8EP2 - chains A and F of the 60 polymer chains in the assembly; structure by electron microscopy, 2.37 A resolution.

== Chain A (and F) ==
Name: Capsid protein VP1
From: Aleutian mink disease virus
Notes: chain F of this document is another copy of the same molecule, construct and numbering; everything in this record applies to it too
UniProtKB: P24029 (CAPSD_ADVG); residues 1-647 here correspond to UniProt positions 44-690 (UniProt number = residue number + 43)
Chain sequence (647 residues; numbered 1 to 647; the number before each row is that of its first residue):
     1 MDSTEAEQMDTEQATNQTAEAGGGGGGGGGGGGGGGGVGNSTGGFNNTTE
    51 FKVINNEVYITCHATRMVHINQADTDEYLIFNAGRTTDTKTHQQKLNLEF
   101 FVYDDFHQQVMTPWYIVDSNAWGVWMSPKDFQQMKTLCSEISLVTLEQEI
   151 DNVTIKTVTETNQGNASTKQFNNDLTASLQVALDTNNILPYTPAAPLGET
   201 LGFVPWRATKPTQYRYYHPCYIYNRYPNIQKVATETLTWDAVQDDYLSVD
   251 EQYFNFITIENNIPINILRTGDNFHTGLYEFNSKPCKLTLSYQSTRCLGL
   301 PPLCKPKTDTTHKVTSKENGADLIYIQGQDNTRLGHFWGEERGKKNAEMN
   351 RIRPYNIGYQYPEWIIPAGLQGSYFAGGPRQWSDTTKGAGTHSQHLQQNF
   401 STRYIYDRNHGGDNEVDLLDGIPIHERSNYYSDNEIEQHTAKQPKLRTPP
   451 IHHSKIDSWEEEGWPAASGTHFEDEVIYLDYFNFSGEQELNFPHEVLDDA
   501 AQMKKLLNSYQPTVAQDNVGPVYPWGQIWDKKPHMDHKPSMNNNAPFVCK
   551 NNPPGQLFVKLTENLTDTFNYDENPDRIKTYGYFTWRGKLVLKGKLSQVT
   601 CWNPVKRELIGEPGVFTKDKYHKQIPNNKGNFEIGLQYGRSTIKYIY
Not modelled in the structure: 1-41, 420-449
From the paper describing this entry:
  - self-association interface (contacts with another copy of this molecule): Leu175, Leu506
  - conformationally variable residues (order/disorder transition): Asp420 to Pro449

== Chain A / chain F interface ==
Contacting residue pairs (59; chain A residue first):
  Val53(A) - Val53(F)  hydrophobic
  Val53(A) - Ile54(F)
  Ile54(A) - Val53(F)
  Ser127(A) - Trp602(F)
  Pro128(A) - Trp602(F)
  Pro128(A) - Pro604(F)
  Lys129(A) - Val599(F)  hydrogen bond (side chain-backbone)
  Lys129(A) - Cys601(F)
  Lys129(A) - Trp602(F)  hydrogen bond (backbone-backbone)
  Lys129(A) - Asn603(F)
  Gln132(A) - Pro604(F)
  Gln132(A) - Val605(F)  hydrogen bond (side chain-backbone)
  Thr136(A) - Thr136(F)
  Leu137(A) - Leu137(F)  hydrophobic
  Phe203(A) - Trp602(F)
  Pro205(A) - Trp602(F)
  Lys307(A) - Lys629(F)
  Thr308(A) - Lys629(F)  hydrogen bond (backbone-side chain)
  Thr310(A) - Asn628(F)
  Thr310(A) - Lys629(F)
  Thr311(A) - Asn627(F)
  Thr311(A) - Asn628(F)
  Thr311(A) - Lys629(F)
  His312(A) - Asn627(F)
  His312(A) - Asn628(F)  hydrogen bond (backbone-backbone)
  Lys313(A) - Asp619(F)  salt bridge
  Lys313(A) - Lys623(F)
  Thr315(A) - His622(F)
  Gly320(A) - Asn628(F)
  Val599(A) - Lys129(F)  hydrogen bond (backbone-side chain)
  Cys601(A) - Lys129(F)
  Trp602(A) - Ser127(F)
  Trp602(A) - Pro128(F)
  Trp602(A) - Lys129(F)  hydrogen bond (backbone-backbone)
  Trp602(A) - Phe203(F)
  Trp602(A) - Pro205(F)
  Trp602(A) - Phe632(F)
  Asn603(A) - Lys129(F)
  Asn603(A) - Tyr621(F)  hydrogen bond
  Pro604(A) - Pro128(F)
  Pro604(A) - Gln132(F)
  Pro604(A) - Tyr621(F)  hydrogen bond (backbone-side chain)
  Val605(A) - Gln132(F)  hydrogen bond (backbone-side chain)
  Asp619(A) - Lys313(F)  salt bridge
  Tyr621(A) - Asn603(F)  hydrogen bond
  Tyr621(A) - Pro604(F)  hydrogen bond (side chain-backbone)
  His622(A) - Thr315(F)
  Lys623(A) - Lys313(F)
  Asn627(A) - Thr311(F)
  Asn627(A) - His312(F)
  Asn628(A) - Thr310(F)
  Asn628(A) - Thr311(F)
  Asn628(A) - His312(F)  hydrogen bond (backbone-backbone)
  Asn628(A) - Gly320(F)
  Lys629(A) - Lys307(F)
  Lys629(A) - Thr308(F)  hydrogen bond (side chain-backbone)
  Lys629(A) - Thr310(F)
  Lys629(A) - Thr311(F)
  Phe632(A) - Trp602(F)
Interface residues without a listed pair, chain A (42 interface residues in all): Gln133, Trp206, Pro306, Asp309, Val314, Ser597, Thr600, Gln624, Ile625, Ile634
Interface residues without a listed pair, chain F (42 interface residues in all): Gln133, Trp206, Pro306, Asp309, Val314, Ser597, Thr600, Gln624, Ile625, Ile634

== Overview ==
Chain A and chain F each contribute 42 residues to their interface; the contacts include 14 hydrogen bonds and
2 salt bridges. Among the polar pairs are Lys313(A)-Asp619(F), Lys129(A)-Val599(F) and Gln132(A)-Val605(F).
From the paper: conformational variability at Asp420(A); a self-association interface involving Leu175(A) and
Leu506(A).
Chain A and chain F are both Capsid protein VP1 (Aleutian mink disease virus); the structure, The capsid
structure of Aleutian Mink Disease Virus, was determined by electron microscopy (same publication as 8EP9).
